2GD0 - chains A and B; structure by X-ray diffraction, 1.70 A resolution.

Chain A (and B):
Protein: probable alpha-methylacyl-CoA racemase MCR
Source organism: Mycobacterium tuberculosis
Notes: EC 5.1.99.4; chain B of this document is another copy of the same molecule, construct and numbering; everything in this record applies to it too
Amino-acid sequence (360 residues; numbered 1 to 360; the number before each row is that of its first residue):
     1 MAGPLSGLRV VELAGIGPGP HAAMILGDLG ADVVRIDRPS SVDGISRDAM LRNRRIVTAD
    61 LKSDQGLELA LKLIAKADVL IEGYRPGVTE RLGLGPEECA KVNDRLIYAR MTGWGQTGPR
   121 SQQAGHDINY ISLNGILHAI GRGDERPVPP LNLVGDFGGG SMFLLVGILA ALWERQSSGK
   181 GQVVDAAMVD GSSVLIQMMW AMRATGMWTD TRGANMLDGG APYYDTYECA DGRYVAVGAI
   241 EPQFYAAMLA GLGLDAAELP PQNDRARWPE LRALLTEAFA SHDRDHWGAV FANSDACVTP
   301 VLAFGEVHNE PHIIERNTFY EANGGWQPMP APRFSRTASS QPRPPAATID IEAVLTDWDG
Unresolved in the structure: 1, 40-44
Small-molecule neighbours:
  - (S)-2-methylmyristoyl-coenzyme A (MRS), molecule 1: Ile-16, Gly-17, Pro-18, Asp-37, Arg-38, Arg-47, Asp-48, Ala-59, Asp-60, Leu-61, Lys-62, Gly-83, Tyr-84, Arg-85, Val-88, Arg-91, Leu-92, Met-111, Thr-112, Gly-113, Gln-123, Ala-124, Gly-125, His-126, Asp-127, Tyr-130, Asn-152, Asp-156, Met-188
  - (S)-2-methylmyristoyl-coenzyme A (MRS), molecule 2: Ala-201, Met-202, Thr-205, Met-207, Leu-217, Tyr-224, Ile-240, Phe-244

Chain A / chain B interface:
Residue-residue contacts - 333 pairs, chain A then chain B:
  Pro-4(A) / Ala-170(B)
  Pro-4(A) / Trp-173(B)
  Pro-4(A) / Glu-174(B)
  Leu-5(A) / Ala-170(B)  hydrophobic
  Leu-5(A) / Trp-173(B)
  Ser-6(A) / Trp-173(B)
  Leu-8(A) / Trp-173(B)  hydrophobic
  His-21(A) / Val-194(B)
  His-21(A) / Leu-195(B)
  Met-24(A) / Gln-197(B)
  Ile-25(A) / Val-194(B)  hydrophobic
  Leu-29(A) / Val-166(B)  hydrophobic
  Leu-29(A) / Ala-170(B)  hydrophobic
  Arg-47(A) / Thr-205(B)
  Asp-48(A) / Ala-201(B)
  Ala-49(A) / Gln-197(B)
  Ala-49(A) / Ala-201(B)
  Met-50(A) / Gln-197(B)
  Met-50(A) / Met-198(B)  hydrophobic
  Trp-114(A) / Thr-299(B)
  Trp-114(A) / His-312(B)  hydrogen bond (backbone-side chain)
  Trp-114(A) / Arg-316(B)  hydrogen bond (backbone-side chain)
  Gly-115(A) / Arg-316(B)
  Thr-117(A) / His-312(B)
  Thr-117(A) / Arg-316(B)
  Gly-118(A) / His-312(B)
  Pro-119(A) / Asn-293(B)
  Pro-119(A) / His-312(B)
  Pro-119(A) / Glu-315(B)
  Arg-120(A) / Thr-299(B)
  Arg-120(A) / Glu-310(B)  salt bridge
  Arg-120(A) / His-312(B)  hydrogen bond (backbone-side chain)
  Ser-121(A) / His-312(B)
  Gln-122(A) / Asp-295(B)
  Gln-123(A) / Phe-291(B)
  Gln-123(A) / Ala-292(B)
  Gln-123(A) / Asn-293(B)
  Gln-123(A) / Ser-294(B)
  Gln-123(A) / Asp-295(B)
  Ala-124(A) / Phe-244(B)  hydrophobic
  Ala-124(A) / Asp-295(B)  hydrogen bond (backbone-side chain)
  Ala-124(A) / Cys-297(B)  hydrophobic
  Gly-125(A) / Cys-297(B)
  His-126(A) / Tyr-224(B)
  His-126(A) / Gly-238(B)
  His-126(A) / Ile-240(B)
  His-126(A) / Glu-241(B)  salt bridge
  Asp-127(A) / Tyr-224(B)
  Ile-128(A) / Tyr-224(B)  hydrogen bond (backbone-side chain)
  Ile-128(A) / Asp-225(B)
  Ile-128(A) / Ala-236(B)  hydrophobic
  Ile-128(A) / Val-237(B)
  Ile-128(A) / Gly-238(B)
  Asn-129(A) / Ala-236(B)  hydrogen bond (side chain-backbone)
  Asn-129(A) / Gly-238(B)
  Asn-129(A) / Cys-297(B)  hydrogen bond (side chain-backbone)
  Asn-129(A) / Val-298(B)
  Asn-129(A) / Thr-299(B)  hydrogen bond
  Ser-132(A) / Ala-236(B)
  Ser-132(A) / Thr-299(B)  hydrogen bond
  Ser-132(A) / Pro-300(B)
  Ser-132(A) / Val-301(B)
  Ser-132(A) / Leu-302(B)  hydrogen bond (backbone-backbone)
  Leu-133(A) / Pro-300(B)  hydrophobic
  Leu-133(A) / Leu-302(B)
  Leu-133(A) / Val-307(B)
  Leu-133(A) / Glu-310(B)
  Leu-133(A) / Ile-313(B)
  Asn-134(A) / Val-307(B)
  Gly-135(A) / Leu-302(B)
  Gly-135(A) / Phe-304(B)
  Gly-135(A) / Val-307(B)
  Ile-136(A) / Leu-153(B)  hydrophobic
  Leu-137(A) / Thr-226(B)
  Leu-137(A) / Ala-236(B)  hydrophobic
  His-138(A) / Val-301(B)
  His-138(A) / Leu-302(B)
  His-138(A) / Ala-303(B)
  Ala-139(A) / Leu-151(B)
  Ala-139(A) / Phe-304(B)  hydrophobic
  Arg-142(A) / Glu-145(B)
  Arg-142(A) / Arg-146(B)
  Arg-142(A) / Pro-147(B)  hydrogen bond (side chain-backbone)
  Arg-142(A) / Val-148(B)
  Glu-145(A) / Arg-142(B)
  Glu-145(A) / Glu-145(B)
  Arg-146(A) / Arg-142(B)
  Arg-146(A) / Asp-225(B)  salt bridge
  Arg-146(A) / Thr-226(B)  hydrogen bond (side chain-backbone)
  Arg-146(A) / Tyr-234(B)
  Arg-146(A) / Arg-272(B)
  Pro-147(A) / Arg-142(B)  hydrogen bond (backbone-side chain)
  Pro-147(A) / Thr-226(B)  hydrogen bond (backbone-side chain)
  Pro-147(A) / Tyr-234(B)
  Val-148(A) / Arg-142(B)
  Val-148(A) / Asp-218(B)
  Pro-149(A) / Asp-225(B)
  Pro-150(A) / Pro-150(B)  hydrophobic
  Leu-151(A) / Ala-139(B)
  Leu-151(A) / Ile-196(B)  hydrophobic
  Leu-151(A) / Leu-217(B)
  Leu-151(A) / Asp-218(B)
  Asn-152(A) / Met-198(B)
  Asn-152(A) / Met-199(B)
  Asn-152(A) / Leu-217(B)
  Leu-153(A) / Leu-195(B)
  Leu-153(A) / Ile-196(B)  hydrophobic
  Val-154(A) / Leu-153(B)  hydrophobic
  Phe-157(A) / Leu-195(B)
  Phe-157(A) / Met-198(B)  hydrophobic
  Gly-158(A) / Gly-158(B)
  Gly-158(A) / Met-162(B)
  Gly-158(A) / Leu-195(B)
  Met-162(A) / Gly-158(B)
  Met-162(A) / Met-162(B)  hydrophobic
  Met-162(A) / Phe-163(B)  hydrophobic
  Met-162(A) / Val-166(B)  hydrophobic
  Met-162(A) / Leu-195(B)  hydrophobic
  Phe-163(A) / Ile-25(B)  hydrophobic
  Phe-163(A) / Met-162(B)  hydrophobic
  Phe-163(A) / Ala-331(B)
  Phe-163(A) / Pro-332(B)
  Leu-165(A) / Val-166(B)  hydrophobic
  Val-166(A) / Leu-29(B)  hydrophobic
  Val-166(A) / Met-162(B)  hydrophobic
  Val-166(A) / Leu-165(B)  hydrophobic
  Val-166(A) / Leu-169(B)
  Gly-167(A) / Pro-332(B)
  Gly-167(A) / Phe-334(B)
  Leu-169(A) / Val-166(B)
  Leu-169(A) / Leu-169(B)  hydrophobic
  Leu-169(A) / Ala-170(B)
  Ala-170(A) / Pro-4(B)
  Ala-170(A) / Leu-5(B)  hydrophobic
  Leu-172(A) / Trp-173(B)  hydrophobic
  Leu-172(A) / Gln-176(B)
  Trp-173(A) / Pro-4(B)
  Trp-173(A) / Leu-5(B)
  Trp-173(A) / Ser-6(B)
  Trp-173(A) / Leu-8(B)  hydrophobic
  Trp-173(A) / Leu-172(B)  hydrophobic
  Trp-173(A) / Arg-175(B)
  Glu-174(A) / Pro-4(B)
  Glu-174(A) / Arg-336(B)  salt bridge
  Glu-174(A) / Thr-337(B)
  Arg-175(A) / Trp-173(B)
  Gln-176(A) / Gln-176(B)
  Ser-178(A) / Arg-336(B)  hydrogen bond
  Lys-180(A) / Arg-336(B)  hydrogen bond (backbone-side chain)
  Gly-181(A) / Arg-336(B)  hydrogen bond (backbone-side chain)
  Gln-182(A) / Phe-334(B)
  Gln-182(A) / Ser-335(B)  hydrogen bond (side chain-backbone)
  Gln-182(A) / Arg-336(B)  hydrogen bond (side chain-backbone)
  Gln-182(A) / Thr-337(B)  hydrogen bond (side chain-backbone)
  Val-183(A) / Arg-333(B)
  Val-183(A) / Phe-334(B)
  Val-183(A) / Ser-335(B)  hydrogen bond (backbone-side chain)
  Val-184(A) / Pro-332(B)  hydrophobic
  Val-184(A) / Arg-333(B)
  Val-184(A) / Phe-334(B)  hydrophobic
  Asp-185(A) / Arg-316(B)  salt bridge
  Asp-185(A) / Pro-332(B)
  Asp-185(A) / Arg-333(B)  hydrogen bond (backbone-backbone)
  Ala-186(A) / Pro-332(B)  hydrophobic
  Ala-187(A) / Arg-316(B)
  Val-189(A) / Ile-313(B)  hydrophobic
  Val-189(A) / Arg-316(B)
  Asp-190(A) / Arg-316(B)  salt bridge
  Asp-190(A) / Thr-318(B)  hydrogen bond
  Asp-190(A) / Ala-331(B)
  Asp-190(A) / Arg-333(B)  salt bridge
  Ser-193(A) / Thr-318(B)
  Ser-193(A) / Phe-319(B)
  Ser-193(A) / Pro-328(B)
  Val-194(A) / His-21(B)
  Val-194(A) / Met-24(B)  hydrophobic
  Val-194(A) / Ile-25(B)  hydrophobic
  Val-194(A) / Pro-328(B)  hydrophobic
  Val-194(A) / Met-329(B)
  Val-194(A) / Ala-331(B)  hydrophobic
  Leu-195(A) / His-21(B)
  Leu-195(A) / Leu-153(B)
  Leu-195(A) / Phe-157(B)
  Leu-195(A) / Gly-158(B)
  Leu-195(A) / Met-162(B)  hydrophobic
  Ile-196(A) / Leu-151(B)  hydrophobic
  Ile-196(A) / Leu-153(B)  hydrophobic
  Ile-196(A) / Phe-304(B)  hydrophobic
  Gln-197(A) / Met-24(B)
  Gln-197(A) / Ala-49(B)
  Gln-197(A) / Met-50(B)
  Gln-197(A) / Gln-327(B)  hydrogen bond
  Gln-197(A) / Pro-328(B)
  Met-198(A) / Met-50(B)  hydrophobic
  Met-198(A) / Asn-152(B)
  Met-198(A) / Phe-157(B)  hydrophobic
  Met-199(A) / Asn-152(B)
  Trp-200(A) / Phe-304(B)
  Trp-200(A) / Phe-319(B)
  Trp-200(A) / Trp-326(B)
  Trp-200(A) / Gln-327(B)  hydrogen bond (backbone-side chain)
  Trp-200(A) / Pro-328(B)
  Ala-201(A) / Asp-48(B)
  Ala-201(A) / Ala-49(B)  hydrophobic
  Ala-201(A) / Gln-327(B)
  Arg-203(A) / Phe-304(B)
  Arg-203(A) / Gly-305(B)
  Ala-204(A) / Gln-327(B)
  Thr-205(A) / Arg-47(B)
  Trp-208(A) / Leu-151(B)  hydrophobic
  Trp-208(A) / Phe-304(B)
  Asp-210(A) / Phe-304(B)
  Asp-210(A) / Gly-305(B)  hydrogen bond (side chain-backbone)
  Arg-212(A) / Tyr-234(B)  hydrogen bond
  Leu-217(A) / Leu-151(B)
  Leu-217(A) / Asn-152(B)
  Asp-218(A) / Val-148(B)
  Asp-218(A) / Leu-151(B)
  Tyr-224(A) / His-126(B)
  Tyr-224(A) / Asp-127(B)
  Tyr-224(A) / Ile-128(B)  hydrogen bond (side chain-backbone)
  Asp-225(A) / Ile-128(B)
  Asp-225(A) / Arg-146(B)  salt bridge
  Asp-225(A) / Pro-149(B)
  Thr-226(A) / Leu-137(B)
  Thr-226(A) / Arg-146(B)  hydrogen bond (backbone-side chain)
  Thr-226(A) / Pro-147(B)  hydrogen bond (side chain-backbone)
  Tyr-234(A) / Arg-146(B)
  Tyr-234(A) / Pro-147(B)
  Tyr-234(A) / Arg-212(B)  hydrogen bond
  Ala-236(A) / Ile-128(B)
  Ala-236(A) / Asn-129(B)  hydrogen bond (backbone-side chain)
  Ala-236(A) / Ser-132(B)
  Ala-236(A) / Leu-137(B)  hydrophobic
  Val-237(A) / Ile-128(B)
  Gly-238(A) / His-126(B)
  Gly-238(A) / Ile-128(B)
  Ile-240(A) / His-126(B)
  Glu-241(A) / His-126(B)  salt bridge
  Phe-244(A) / Ala-124(B)  hydrophobic
  Arg-272(A) / Arg-146(B)
  Phe-291(A) / Gln-123(B)  hydrogen bond (backbone-side chain)
  Ala-292(A) / Gln-123(B)  hydrogen bond (backbone-side chain)
  Asn-293(A) / Gln-123(B)
  Ser-294(A) / Gln-123(B)  hydrogen bond (backbone-side chain)
  Asp-295(A) / Gln-123(B)
  Asp-295(A) / Ala-124(B)  hydrogen bond (side chain-backbone)
  Cys-297(A) / Ala-124(B)  hydrophobic
  Cys-297(A) / Gly-125(B)
  Cys-297(A) / Asn-129(B)  hydrogen bond (backbone-side chain)
  Val-298(A) / Asn-129(B)
  Thr-299(A) / Trp-114(B)
  Thr-299(A) / Arg-120(B)
  Thr-299(A) / Asn-129(B)  hydrogen bond
  Thr-299(A) / Ser-132(B)  hydrogen bond
  Pro-300(A) / Arg-120(B)
  Pro-300(A) / Ser-132(B)  hydrogen bond (backbone-side chain)
  Pro-300(A) / Leu-133(B)  hydrophobic
  Val-301(A) / Ser-132(B)
  Val-301(A) / Leu-137(B)  hydrophobic
  Val-301(A) / His-138(B)
  Leu-302(A) / Ser-132(B)  hydrogen bond (backbone-backbone)
  Leu-302(A) / Leu-133(B)
  Leu-302(A) / Gly-135(B)
  Leu-302(A) / His-138(B)
  Ala-303(A) / His-138(B)
  Phe-304(A) / Gly-135(B)
  Phe-304(A) / Ala-139(B)  hydrophobic
  Phe-304(A) / Ile-196(B)  hydrophobic
  Phe-304(A) / Trp-200(B)
  Phe-304(A) / Arg-203(B)
  Phe-304(A) / Trp-208(B)
  Phe-304(A) / Asp-210(B)
  Gly-305(A) / Arg-203(B)
  Gly-305(A) / Asp-210(B)  hydrogen bond (backbone-side chain)
  Val-307(A) / Leu-133(B)
  Val-307(A) / Asn-134(B)
  Val-307(A) / Gly-135(B)
  Glu-310(A) / Arg-120(B)  salt bridge
  Glu-310(A) / Leu-133(B)
  His-312(A) / Trp-114(B)  hydrogen bond (side chain-backbone)
  His-312(A) / Thr-117(B)
  His-312(A) / Gly-118(B)
  His-312(A) / Pro-119(B)
  His-312(A) / Arg-120(B)  hydrogen bond (side chain-backbone)
  His-312(A) / Ser-121(B)
  Ile-313(A) / Leu-133(B)
  Ile-313(A) / Val-189(B)  hydrophobic
  Arg-316(A) / Trp-114(B)  hydrogen bond (side chain-backbone)
  Arg-316(A) / Thr-117(B)
  Arg-316(A) / Asp-185(B)  salt bridge
  Arg-316(A) / Ala-187(B)
  Arg-316(A) / Val-189(B)
  Arg-316(A) / Asp-190(B)  salt bridge
  Thr-318(A) / Asp-190(B)  hydrogen bond
  Thr-318(A) / Ser-193(B)
  Phe-319(A) / Ser-193(B)
  Phe-319(A) / Trp-200(B)
  Gly-324(A) / Ala-204(B)
  Trp-326(A) / Trp-200(B)
  Gln-327(A) / Gln-197(B)
  Gln-327(A) / Trp-200(B)  hydrogen bond (side chain-backbone)
  Gln-327(A) / Ala-201(B)  hydrogen bond (side chain-backbone)
  Pro-328(A) / Ser-193(B)
  Pro-328(A) / Val-194(B)
  Pro-328(A) / Gln-197(B)
  Pro-328(A) / Trp-200(B)
  Met-329(A) / Val-194(B)
  Ala-331(A) / Phe-163(B)
  Ala-331(A) / Asp-190(B)
  Ala-331(A) / Gly-191(B)
  Ala-331(A) / Val-194(B)  hydrophobic
  Pro-332(A) / Phe-163(B)
  Pro-332(A) / Gly-167(B)
  Pro-332(A) / Val-184(B)  hydrophobic
  Pro-332(A) / Asp-185(B)
  Pro-332(A) / Ala-186(B)  hydrophobic
  Arg-333(A) / Val-183(B)
  Arg-333(A) / Val-184(B)
  Arg-333(A) / Asp-185(B)  hydrogen bond (backbone-backbone)
  Arg-333(A) / Asp-190(B)  salt bridge
  Phe-334(A) / Gly-167(B)
  Phe-334(A) / Gln-182(B)
  Phe-334(A) / Val-183(B)
  Ser-335(A) / Gln-182(B)  hydrogen bond (backbone-side chain)
  Ser-335(A) / Val-183(B)  hydrogen bond (side chain-backbone)
  Arg-336(A) / Glu-174(B)  salt bridge
  Arg-336(A) / Ser-178(B)  hydrogen bond
  Arg-336(A) / Lys-180(B)  hydrogen bond (side chain-backbone)
  Arg-336(A) / Gly-181(B)  hydrogen bond (side chain-backbone)
  Arg-336(A) / Gln-182(B)  hydrogen bond (backbone-side chain)
  Thr-337(A) / Glu-174(B)
  Thr-337(A) / Gln-182(B)  hydrogen bond
Also at the interface, not in a pair above, chain A (143 interface residues in all): Arg-52, Asp-78, Ile-140, Gly-141, Ala-171, Gly-191, Gly-219, Tyr-227, Pro-311, Glu-315, Pro-330
Also at the interface, not in a pair above, chain B (143 interface residues in all): Gly-7, Arg-52, Asp-78, Gly-115, Gln-122, Ile-136, Ile-140, Gly-141, Val-154, Ala-171, Gly-219, Tyr-227, Pro-311, Pro-330

Overview:
The chain A/chain B interface involves 143 residues from each chain, with 56 hydrogen bonds and 14 salt
bridges. Polar pairs include Arg-120(A)/Glu-310(B), His-126(A)/Glu-241(B) and Arg-146(A)/Asp-225(B). Bound to
chain A: (S)-2-methylmyristoyl-coenzyme A.
Chain A and chain B are both probable alpha-methylacyl-CoA racemase MCR (Mycobacterium tuberculosis); the
structure, The 1,1-proton transfer reaction mechanism by alpha-methylacyl-CoA racemase is catalyzed by an
aspartate/histidine pair and involves ..., was determined by X-ray diffraction (same publication as 2GCE,
2GCI, 2GD2 and 2GD6).
